1J8H - chains D and E of the 5 polymer chains in the assembly; structure by X-ray diffraction, 2.40 A resolution.

== Chain D ==
Name: T-cell receptor alpha chain
Organism: Homo sapiens
Notes: fragment: Extracellular Domain
Amino-acid sequence (212 residues; numbered 1 to 214; 2 numbers in that range are skipped by the numbering (no residue carries them; nothing is unmodelled there); the number before each row is that of its first residue):
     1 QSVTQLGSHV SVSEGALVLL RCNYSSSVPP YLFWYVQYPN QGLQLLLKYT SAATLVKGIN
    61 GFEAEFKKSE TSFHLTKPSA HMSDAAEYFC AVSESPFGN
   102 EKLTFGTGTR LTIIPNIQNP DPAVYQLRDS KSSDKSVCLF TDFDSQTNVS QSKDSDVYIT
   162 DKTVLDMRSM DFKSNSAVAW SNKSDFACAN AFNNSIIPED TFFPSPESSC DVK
Unresolved in the structure: 130-132, 204-214
Disulfides: Cys22-Cys90, Cys139-Cys189

== Chain E ==
Name: T-cell receptor beta chain
Organism: Homo sapiens
Notes: fragment: Extracellular Domain
Amino-acid sequence (246 residues; numbered 2 to 251; 4 numbers in that range are skipped by the numbering (no residue carries them; nothing is unmodelled there); the number before each row is that of its first residue):
     2 VKVTQSSRYL VKRTGEKVFL ECVQDMDHEN MFWYRQDPGL GLRLIYFSYD VKMKEKGDIP
    62 EG
    65 YSVSREKKER FSLILESAST NQTSMYLCAS SSTGLP
   104 YGYTFGSGTR LTVVEDLNKV FPPEVAVFEP SEAEISHTQK ATLVCLATGF FPDHVELSWW
   164 VNGKEVHSGV STDPQPLKEQ PALNDSRYSL SSRLRVSATF WQNPRNHFRC QVQFYGLSEN
   224 DEWTQDRAKP VTQIVSAEAW GRADCGFT
Unresolved in the structure: 247-251
Differences from the reference sequence: engineered mutation Ser192 (Cys207 in S18894)
Disulfides: Cys23-Cys92, Cys148-Cys213

== Interface between chain D and chain E ==
Pairs across the interface (90):
  Tyr35(D) - Phe108(E)  hydrophobic
  Gln37(D) - Gln37(E)  hydrogen bond
  Leu43(D) - Leu43(E)  hydrophobic
  Phe89(D) - Gln37(E)
  Phe89(D) - Gly42(E)
  Phe97(D) - Leu99(E)
  Phe97(D) - Pro100(E)
  Phe97(D) - Tyr104(E)
  Phe97(D) - Gly105(E)  hydrogen bond (backbone-backbone)
  Gly98(D) - Gly105(E)
  Gly98(D) - Tyr106(E)  hydrogen bond (backbone-backbone)
  Asn99(D) - Asn31(E)  hydrogen bond (backbone-side chain)
  Asn99(D) - Phe33(E)
  Asn99(D) - Ser95(E)  hydrogen bond (backbone-side chain)
  Asn99(D) - Ser96(E)  hydrogen bond (side chain-backbone)
  Asn99(D) - Thr97(E)  hydrogen bond (side chain-backbone)
  Asn99(D) - Leu99(E)  hydrogen bond (side chain-backbone)
  Asn99(D) - Tyr104(E)
  Glu102(D) - Asn31(E)
  Glu102(D) - Tyr50(E)
  Glu102(D) - Thr97(E)  hydrogen bond
  Glu102(D) - Tyr106(E)
  Lys103(D) - Phe33(E)
  Lys103(D) - Leu45(E)
  Lys103(D) - Phe48(E)
  Lys103(D) - Tyr50(E)  hydrogen bond (backbone-side chain)
  Lys103(D) - Tyr106(E)
  Leu104(D) - Tyr35(E)  hydrogen bond (backbone-side chain)
  Leu104(D) - Tyr106(E)  hydrogen bond (backbone-side chain)
  Phe106(D) - Tyr35(E)  hydrophobic
  Phe106(D) - Leu43(E)
  Phe106(D) - Phe108(E)  hydrophobic
  Gly107(D) - Gly42(E)
  Thr108(D) - Gly40(E)
  Thr108(D) - Leu41(E)
  Thr108(D) - Gly42(E)  hydrogen bond (backbone-backbone)
  Arg111(D) - Gln178(E)
  Asp122(D) - His140(E)  salt bridge
  Asp122(D) - Thr141(E)
  Tyr126(D) - Ser134(E)
  Tyr126(D) - Ala136(E)
  Tyr126(D) - Glu137(E)
  Tyr126(D) - His140(E)
  Tyr126(D) - Thr141(E)
  Gln127(D) - Ser134(E)  hydrogen bond (backbone-side chain)
  Leu128(D) - Phe131(E)
  Leu128(D) - Glu132(E)
  Leu128(D) - Thr145(E)
  Leu128(D) - Val147(E)  hydrophobic
  Arg129(D) - Phe131(E)
  Arg129(D) - Glu132(E)
  Ser134(D) - Ala129(E)
  Ser134(D) - Phe131(E)
  Lys136(D) - Phe131(E)
  Lys136(D) - Leu149(E)
  Val138(D) - Phe131(E)  hydrophobic
  Val138(D) - Leu149(E)  hydrophobic
  Leu140(D) - Thr145(E)
  Thr142(D) - Arg198(E)
  Asp143(D) - Arg198(E)  salt bridge
  Tyr159(D) - Leu180(E)  hydrophobic
  Tyr159(D) - Lys181(E)
  Tyr159(D) - Glu182(E)  hydrogen bond (side chain-backbone)
  Ile160(D) - Leu180(E)
  Thr161(D) - Asp176(E)
  Thr161(D) - Ser194(E)
  Thr161(D) - Arg196(E)  hydrogen bond
  Thr164(D) - Ser174(E)
  Thr164(D) - Asp176(E)
  Val165(D) - Ser174(E)
  Leu166(D) - Gly172(E)
  Leu166(D) - Val173(E)
  Leu166(D) - Ser174(E)
  Leu166(D) - Arg196(E)
  Leu166(D) - Arg198(E)
  Asp167(D) - Ser171(E)
  Asp167(D) - Gly172(E)  hydrogen bond (backbone-backbone)
  Met168(D) - Ser171(E)
  Met168(D) - Arg198(E)
  Arg169(D) - His170(E)
  Arg169(D) - Ser171(E)  hydrogen bond (backbone-side chain)
  Met171(D) - Lys143(E)
  Phe173(D) - Lys143(E)
  Phe173(D) - Arg198(E)
  Ser175(D) - Arg198(E)  hydrogen bond
  Ser177(D) - Arg196(E)  hydrogen bond
  Val179(D) - Arg196(E)
  Trp181(D) - Leu149(E)  hydrophobic
  Trp181(D) - Ser192(E)
  Thr202(D) - His140(E)
Interface residues without a listed pair, chain D (43 interface residues in all): Glu87, Ser170
Interface residues without a listed pair, chain E (50 interface residues in all): Leu91, Thr151, Thr175, Pro177

== Summary ==
Chain D and chain E form an interface of 43 and 50 residues respectively; the contacts include 20 hydrogen
bonds and 2 salt bridges. Polar pairs include Asp122(D)-His140(E), Asp143(D)-Arg198(E) and Gln37(D)-Gln37(E).
Chain D is T-cell receptor alpha chain and chain E is T-cell receptor beta chain, both from Homo sapiens; the
structure, Crystal Structure of a Complex of a Human alpha/beta-T cell Receptor, Influenza HA Antigen Peptide,
and ..., was determined by X-ray diffraction.
